PDB entry 1NA0 | X-ray diffraction, 1.60 A resolution | chain A

== Chain A ==
Protein: designed protein CTPR3
Amino-acid sequence (125 residues; row label = number of the first residue in the row):
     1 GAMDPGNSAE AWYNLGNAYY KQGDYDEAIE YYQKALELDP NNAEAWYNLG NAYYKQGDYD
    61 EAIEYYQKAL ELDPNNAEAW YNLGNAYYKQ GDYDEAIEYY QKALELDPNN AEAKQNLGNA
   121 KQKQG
Disordered / not traced: 1-6
Bound ions: lead (II) ion site 1: Glu30 (shared with 1 residue of chain B); Mg2+ near Asp60 (its only coordinating residue here); lead (II) ion site 2: Glu61, Glu64; lead (II) ion site 3: Glu98, Tyr99

== Overview ==
Glu61 and Glu64 form the lead (II) ion site 2. Glu98 and Tyr99 coordinate lead (II) ion site 3.
Chain A is designed protein CTPR3; the structure, Design of Stable alpha-Helical Arrays from an Idealized TPR
Motif, was determined by X-ray diffraction, deposited together with 1NA3.
